Entry 8CL0 (electron microscopy, 3.12 A resolution); this record covers chains C and I of the 12 polymer chains in the assembly.

Chain C:
Name: Gag polyprotein
Source organism: Human immunodeficiency virus 1
UniProt: B6DRA0 (B6DRA0_9HIV1); residues 1-231 here correspond to UniProt positions 133-363 (UniProt number = residue number + 132)
Amino-acid sequence (232 residues; each row starts with the number of its first residue; numbering starts at 0):
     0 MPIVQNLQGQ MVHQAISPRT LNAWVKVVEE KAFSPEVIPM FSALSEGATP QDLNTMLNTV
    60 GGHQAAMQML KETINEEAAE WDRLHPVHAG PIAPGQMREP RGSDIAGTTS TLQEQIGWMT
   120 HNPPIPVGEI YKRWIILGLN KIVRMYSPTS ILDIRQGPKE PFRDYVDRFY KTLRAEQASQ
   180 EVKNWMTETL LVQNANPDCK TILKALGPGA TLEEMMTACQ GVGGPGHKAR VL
Not modelled in the structure: 0, 89-94, 222-231
Construct notes: initiating methionine (0)

Chain I:
Name: Nuclear pore complex protein Nup153
UniProt: P49790 (NU153_HUMAN); residues 1407-1423 here = UniProt positions 1407-1423
Amino-acid sequence (17 residues; numbered 1407 to 1423; the number before each row is that of its first residue):
  1407 TNNSPSGVFT FGANSST
Not modelled in the structure: 1407-1408, 1421-1423
UniProt features mapped onto this chain:
  - mutagenesis: F1415 (F1415A: Reduces binding to HIV-1 capsid protein p24 (CA))

Interface between chain C and chain I:
Pairs across the interface (15):
  N53(C) - F1417(I)
  N53(C) - G1418(I)
  L56(C) - F1417(I)  hydrophobic
  N57(C) - F1415(I)
  N57(C) - T1416(I)  hydrogen bond (side chain-backbone)
  N57(C) - F1417(I)  hydrogen bond (side chain-backbone)
  M66(C) - F1417(I)
  Q67(C) - T1416(I)
  K70(C) - T1416(I)
  K70(C) - F1417(I)
  I73(C) - F1417(I)  hydrophobic
  G106(C) - G1418(I)
  G106(C) - A1419(I)  hydrogen bond (backbone-backbone)
  T107(C) - G1418(I)
  T107(C) - A1419(I)
Other interface residues (no listed pair), chain C (12 interface residues in all): L69, A105, Y130

In short:
12 residues of chain C and 5 residues of chain I are in contact; the contacts include 3 hydrogen bonds. Polar
contacts include N57(C)-T1416(I), N57(C)-F1417(I) and G106(C)-A1419(I). Curated annotation (UniProt) lists one
mutagenesis site on chain I.
Here chain C is Gag polyprotein (Human immunodeficiency virus 1) and chain I is Nuclear pore complex protein
Nup153. Entry 8CL0 (HIV-1 mature capsid hexamer next to pentamer (type I) from CA-IP6 CLPs bound to Nup153
peptide) was determined by electron microscopy (same publication as 8CKY, 8CL1 and 8CL3).
